PDB entry 6V7U | X-ray diffraction, 2.08 A resolution | chains A and B

# Chain A (and B)
Protein: Quorum sensing anti-activator protein Aqs1
Source organism: Pseudomonas virus DMS3
Notes: chain B of this document is another copy of the same molecule, construct and numbering; everything in this record applies to it too
UniProtKB: A0SML3 (A0SML3_9CAUD); residue numbers follow UniProt; this construct covers 1-69
Amino-acid sequence (69 residues; row label = number of the first residue in the row):
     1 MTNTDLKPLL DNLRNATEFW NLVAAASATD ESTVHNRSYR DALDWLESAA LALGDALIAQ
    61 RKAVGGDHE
Unresolved in the structure: 64-69 (chain B: 28-33, 64-69)
Differences from the reference sequence: engineered mutation Ala-24 (Lys in A0SML3), Ala-25 (Glu in A0SML3)
From the paper describing this entry:
  - mutagenesis - F19A, W45A: abolished binding to PilB
  - mutagenesis - Y39F/R40S/L43R/D44E: abolished signaling in response to pyocyanin
  - mutagenesis - F19A, W45A: unchanged signaling in response to pyocyanin

# Interface between chain A and chain B
Pairs across the interface - 34 pairs, chain A then chain B:
  Asn-3(A) with Asn-3(B)
  Leu-10(A) with Leu-57(B)
  Leu-13(A) with Ala-50(B); Leu-53(B), hydrophobic
  Arg-14(A) with Ile-58(B); Arg-61(B)
  Thr-17(A) with Gly-54(B); Asp-55(B); Ile-58(B)
  Glu-18(A) with Ile-58(B)
  Trp-20(A) with Leu-51(B)
  Asn-21(A) with Asp-55(B), hydrogen bond; Ile-58(B)
  Leu-43(A) with Glu-47(B)
  Leu-46(A) with Ala-50(B), hydrophobic; Leu-51(B), hydrophobic
  Glu-47(A) with Leu-43(B); Glu-47(B)
  Ala-50(A) with Leu-13(B); Thr-17(B); Ala-50(B), hydrophobic
  Leu-51(A) with Thr-17(B); Trp-20(B); Leu-46(B), hydrophobic
  Leu-53(A) with Leu-13(B), hydrophobic; Leu-53(B), hydrophobic
  Gly-54(A) with Thr-17(B)
  Asp-55(A) with Thr-17(B); Asn-21(B), hydrogen bond
  Leu-57(A) with Leu-10(B)
  Ile-58(A) with Arg-14(B); Thr-17(B); Glu-18(B)
  Arg-61(A) with Arg-14(B)
Also at the interface, not in a pair above, chain A (20 interface residues in all): Leu-6

# Overview
The interface between chain A and chain B involves 20 residues on one side and 19 on the other, with 2
hydrogen bonds. The hydrogen-bonded pair is Asn-21(A)/Asp-55(B). From the paper: F19A and W45A of chain A
abolish binding to PilB; Y39F/R40S/L43R/D44E of chain A abolish signaling in response to pyocyanin.
Both chains are Quorum sensing anti-activator protein Aqs1 (Pseudomonas virus DMS3). Entry 6V7U (Structure of
a phage-encoded quorum sensing anti-activator, Aqs1) was determined by X-ray diffraction (same publication as
6V7W and 6V7X).
